9EY7 - chain A; structure by X-ray diffraction, 2.61 A resolution.

# Chain A
Protein: 5,6-dihydroxyindole-2-carboxylic acid oxidase
From: Homo sapiens
Notes: EC 1.14.18.-
UniProtKB: P17643 (TYRP1_HUMAN); residue numbers follow UniProt; this construct covers 25-471
Chain sequence (447 residues; each row starts with the number of its first residue):
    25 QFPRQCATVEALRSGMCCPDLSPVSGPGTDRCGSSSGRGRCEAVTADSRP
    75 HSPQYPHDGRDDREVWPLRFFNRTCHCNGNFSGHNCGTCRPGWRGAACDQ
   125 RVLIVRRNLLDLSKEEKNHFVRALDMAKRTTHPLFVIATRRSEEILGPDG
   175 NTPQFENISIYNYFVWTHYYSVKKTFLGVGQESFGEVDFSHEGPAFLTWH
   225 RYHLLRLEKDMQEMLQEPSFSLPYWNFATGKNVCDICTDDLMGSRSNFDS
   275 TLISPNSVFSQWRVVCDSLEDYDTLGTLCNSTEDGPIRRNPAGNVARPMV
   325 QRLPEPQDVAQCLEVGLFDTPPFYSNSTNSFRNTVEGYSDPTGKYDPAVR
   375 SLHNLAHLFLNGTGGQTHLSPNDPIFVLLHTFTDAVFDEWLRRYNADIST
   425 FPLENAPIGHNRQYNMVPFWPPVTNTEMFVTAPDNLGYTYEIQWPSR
Disulfide bonds: Cys-30/Cys-41, Cys-42/Cys-65, Cys-56/Cys-99, Cys-101/Cys-110, Cys-113/Cys-122, Cys-258/Cys-261, Cys-290/Cys-303
Covalent attachments: glycan linked to Asn-96; N-acetylglucosamine (NAG) linked to Asn-181, Asn-350, Asn-385
Metal / ion sites: Zn2+ site 1: Glu-66, His-100, Glu-329; Zn2+ site 2: His-75, His-81, Glu-88, Glu-139; Zn2+ site 3: His-192, His-215, His-224; Zn2+ site 4: His-377, His-381, His-404
Residues lining bound ligands: 2-hydroxy-L-tyrosine (OTY): His-192, His-215, Tyr-362, Arg-374, His-377, Asn-378, His-381, Leu-382, Gly-389, Gln-390, Thr-391, Ser-394, Phe-400
UniProt features mapped onto this chain:
  - binding site (Zn(2+)): His-192, His-215, His-224, His-377, His-381, His-404
  - glycosylation (N-linked (GlcNAc...) asparagine): Asn-96, Asn-104, Asn-181, Asn-304, Asn-350, Asn-385
From the paper describing this entry:
  - binding site for 2-hydroxy-L-tyrosine: Arg-374, Gly-389, Ser-394

# Summary
Bound to chain A: 2-hydroxy-L-tyrosine. N-acetylglucosamine is covalently linked to Asn-181, Asn-350 and
Asn-385. Glu-66, His-100 and Glu-329 coordinate Zn2+ site 1. His-75, His-81, Glu-88 and Glu-139 form the Zn2+
site 2. From UniProt: 6 Zn2+-binding residues. From the paper: a binding site for 2-hydroxy-L-tyrosine at
Arg-374, Gly-389 and Ser-394.
Chain A is 5,6-dihydroxyindole-2-carboxylic acid oxidase (Homo sapiens); the structure, Crystal structure of
human tyrosinase-related protein 1 (TYRP1) in complex with (R)-2,4-dihydroxyphenylalanine, was determined by
X-ray diffraction together with 9EY5, 9EY6 and 9EY8 from the same study.
